PDB entry 1FXH | X-ray diffraction, 1.97 A resolution | chains A and B

Chain A:
Name: Penicillin acylase
Organism: Escherichia coli
Notes: EC 3.5.1.11; fragment: alpha subunit
Reference sequence: P06875 (PAC_ECOLI); residues 1-209 here correspond to UniProt positions 27-235 (UniProt number = residue number + 26)
Chain sequence (209 residues; each row starts with the number of its first residue):
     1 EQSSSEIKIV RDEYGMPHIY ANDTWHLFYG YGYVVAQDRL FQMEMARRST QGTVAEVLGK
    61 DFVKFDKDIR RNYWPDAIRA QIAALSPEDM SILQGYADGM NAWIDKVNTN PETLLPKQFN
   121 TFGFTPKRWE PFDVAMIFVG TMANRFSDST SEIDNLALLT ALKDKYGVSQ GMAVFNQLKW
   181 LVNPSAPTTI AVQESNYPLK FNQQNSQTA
Disordered / not traced: 1-2, 209
Ion coordination: Ca2+: Glu152 (shared with Asp73(B), Val75(B), Asp76(B), Pro205(B) of chain B)
Swiss-Prot annotation at these positions:
  - binding site (Ca(2+)): Glu152

Chain B:
Name: Penicillin acylase
Organism: Escherichia coli
Notes: EC 3.5.1.11; fragment: beta subunit
Reference sequence: P06875 (PAC_ECOLI); residues 1-557 here correspond to UniProt positions 290-846 (UniProt number = residue number + 289)
Chain sequence (557 residues; row label = number of the first residue in the row):
     1 SNMWVIGKSK AQDAKAIMVN GPQFGWYAPA YTYGIGLHGA GYDVTGNTPF AYPGLVFGHN
    61 GVISWGSTAG FGDDVDIFAE RLSAEKPGYY LHNGKWVKML SREETITVKN GQAETFTVWR
   121 TVHGNILQTD QTTQTAYAKS RAWDGKELAS LLAWTHQMKA KNWQEWTQQA AKQALTINWY
   181 YADVNGNIGY VHTGAYPDRQ SGHDPRLPVP GTGKWDWKGL LPFEMNPKVY NPQSGYIANW
   241 ANSPQKDYPA SDLFAFLWGG ADRVTEIDRL LEQKPRLTAD QAWDVIRQTS RQDLNLRLFL
   301 PTLQAATSGL TQSDPRRQLV ETLTRWDGIN LLNDDGKTWQ QPGSAILNVW LTSMLKRTVV
   361 AAVPMPFDKW YSASGYETTQ DGPTGSLNIS VGAKILYEAV QGDKSPIPQA VDLFAGKPQQ
   421 EVVLAALEDT WETLSKRYGN NVSNWKTPAM ALTFRANNFF GVPQAAAEET RHQAEYQNRG
   481 TENDMIVFSP TTSDRPVLAW DVVAPGQSGF IAPDGTVDKH YEDQLKMYEN FGRKSLWLTK
   541 QDVEAHKESQ EVLHVQR
Differences from the reference sequence: engineered mutation Leu148 (Val437 in P06875), Ala241 (Asn530 in P06875)
Ion coordination: Ca2+: Asp73, Val75, Asp76, Pro205, Asp252 (shared with Glu152(A) of chain A)
Residues lining bound ligands: 2-phenylacetic acid (PAC): Ser1, Pro22, Gln23, Phe24, Ser67, Thr68, Ala69, Phe71, Ile177
Swiss-Prot annotation at these positions:
  - active site: Ser1 (Nucleophile)
  - binding site (Ca(2+)): Asp73, Val75, Asp76, Pro205, Asp252

How chain A and chain B interact:
Residue-residue contacts - 359 pairs, chain A then chain B:
  Ser5(A) - Leu553(B)
  Ser5(A) - His554(B)
  Ser5(A) - Val555(B)  hydrogen bond (backbone-backbone)
  Glu6(A) - Val552(B)
  Glu6(A) - Leu553(B)
  Ile7(A) - Glu551(B)
  Ile7(A) - Val552(B)
  Ile7(A) - Leu553(B)  hydrogen bond (backbone-backbone)
  Lys8(A) - Glu551(B)
  Ile9(A) - Ser549(B)
  Ile9(A) - Gln550(B)
  Ile9(A) - Glu551(B)  hydrogen bond (backbone-backbone)
  Ile9(A) - Leu553(B)  hydrophobic
  Val10(A) - Val543(B)  hydrophobic
  Val10(A) - Lys547(B)
  Val10(A) - Ser549(B)
  Arg11(A) - Lys547(B)
  Arg11(A) - Glu548(B)  hydrogen bond (backbone-backbone)
  Arg11(A) - Ser549(B)  hydrogen bond (backbone-backbone)
  Asp12(A) - Trp537(B)
  Asp12(A) - His546(B)
  Asp12(A) - Glu548(B)
  Glu13(A) - His520(B)
  Glu13(A) - His546(B)  salt bridge
  Glu13(A) - Glu548(B)
  Tyr14(A) - Gln507(B)
  Tyr14(A) - His520(B)  hydrogen bond (backbone-side chain)
  Tyr14(A) - Asp523(B)
  Tyr14(A) - Gln524(B)
  Tyr14(A) - Met527(B)
  Tyr14(A) - Lys534(B)
  Gly15(A) - Gln507(B)
  Gly15(A) - His520(B)  hydrogen bond (backbone-side chain)
  Met16(A) - Gly34(B)
  Met16(A) - Ile35(B)
  Met16(A) - Gly36(B)
  Met16(A) - Thr45(B)
  Met16(A) - Gly46(B)
  Met16(A) - Leu536(B)  hydrophobic
  Pro17(A) - Tyr33(B)
  Pro17(A) - Gly34(B)
  Pro17(A) - Ile35(B)
  Pro17(A) - Gly36(B)  hydrogen bond (backbone-backbone)
  Pro17(A) - Gln507(B)
  His18(A) - Gly36(B)
  His18(A) - His38(B)
  His18(A) - Thr45(B)
  His18(A) - Trp537(B)  hydrogen bond (side chain-backbone)
  His18(A) - Val543(B)
  Ile19(A) - Ile35(B)  hydrophobic
  Ile19(A) - Gly36(B)  hydrogen bond (backbone-backbone)
  Ile19(A) - Leu37(B)
  Ile19(A) - His38(B)  hydrogen bond (backbone-backbone)
  Tyr20(A) - His38(B)
  Tyr20(A) - Lys540(B)
  Tyr20(A) - Val543(B)
  Ala21(A) - His38(B)  hydrogen bond (backbone-backbone)
  Ala21(A) - Gly39(B)
  Ala21(A) - Ala40(B)
  Asn22(A) - Ala40(B)
  Asp23(A) - Ala40(B)
  Thr24(A) - Ala40(B)
  Trp25(A) - Val555(B)  hydrophobic
  Trp25(A) - Arg557(B)
  His26(A) - Val555(B)  hydrogen bond (side chain-backbone)
  Leu27(A) - His38(B)
  Leu27(A) - Gly39(B)
  Leu27(A) - Tyr42(B)  hydrophobic
  Phe28(A) - Tyr42(B)  hydrophobic
  Phe28(A) - Pro53(B)
  Tyr29(A) - Leu553(B)  hydrophobic
  Tyr29(A) - Val555(B)
  Tyr31(A) - Tyr33(B)  hydrophobic
  Tyr31(A) - Ile35(B)  hydrophobic
  Tyr31(A) - Thr48(B)
  Tyr31(A) - Ala51(B)  hydrogen bond (side chain-backbone)
  Tyr31(A) - Tyr52(B)  hydrogen bond (side chain-backbone)
  Tyr31(A) - Pro53(B)
  Tyr33(A) - Glu551(B)
  Tyr33(A) - Leu553(B)  hydrophobic
  Val34(A) - Tyr33(B)  hydrogen bond (backbone-side chain)
  Val35(A) - Tyr33(B)  hydrogen bond (backbone-side chain)
  Val35(A) - Ala51(B)  hydrophobic
  Gln37(A) - Phe510(B)
  Gln37(A) - Glu551(B)
  Asp38(A) - Tyr33(B)  hydrogen bond
  Asp38(A) - Gln507(B)
  Asp38(A) - Ser508(B)
  Asp38(A) - Gly509(B)  hydrogen bond (backbone-backbone)
  Asp38(A) - Phe510(B)  hydrogen bond (backbone-backbone)
  Arg39(A) - Ala30(B)  hydrogen bond (side chain-backbone)
  Arg39(A) - Thr32(B)  hydrogen bond (side chain-backbone)
  Arg39(A) - Tyr33(B)
  Arg39(A) - Gly506(B)  hydrogen bond (side chain-backbone)
  Arg39(A) - Gln507(B)  hydrogen bond (side chain-backbone)
  Arg39(A) - Gly509(B)
  Phe41(A) - Gln464(B)
  Phe41(A) - Ala465(B)
  Gln42(A) - Pro29(B)  hydrogen bond (side chain-backbone)
  Gln42(A) - Ala30(B)  hydrogen bond (side chain-backbone)
  Gln42(A) - Gln464(B)  hydrogen bond
  Met43(A) - Phe50(B)
  Met45(A) - Val462(B)  hydrophobic
  Met45(A) - Pro463(B)
  Ala46(A) - Phe50(B)  hydrophobic
  Ser49(A) - Asn458(B)  hydrogen bond
  Ser49(A) - Phe460(B)
  Ser49(A) - Val462(B)
  Thr50(A) - Phe460(B)
  Val54(A) - Val462(B)  hydrophobic
  Ala55(A) - Ile106(B)  hydrophobic
  Ala55(A) - Thr107(B)
  Ala55(A) - Val108(B)
  Ala55(A) - Lys109(B)  hydrogen bond (backbone-backbone)
  Glu56(A) - Thr107(B)  hydrogen bond (backbone-backbone)
  Glu56(A) - Lys109(B)
  Val57(A) - Lys109(B)
  Leu58(A) - Pro463(B)
  Gly59(A) - Val108(B)
  Gly59(A) - Lys109(B)
  Lys60(A) - Val108(B)
  Phe62(A) - Gly461(B)
  Phe62(A) - Pro463(B)
  Val63(A) - Val108(B)  hydrophobic
  Val63(A) - Glu114(B)
  Phe65(A) - Phe460(B)  hydrophobic
  Phe65(A) - Val462(B)  hydrophobic
  Asp66(A) - Ile106(B)
  Lys67(A) - Ile106(B)
  Lys67(A) - Glu114(B)  salt bridge
  Lys67(A) - Phe116(B)
  Ile69(A) - Phe460(B)  hydrophobic
  Arg70(A) - Arg102(B)  hydrogen bond (backbone-side chain)
  Arg70(A) - Glu104(B)  salt bridge
  Arg70(A) - Thr105(B)  hydrogen bond (side chain-backbone)
  Arg70(A) - Ile106(B)
  Arg71(A) - Phe116(B)
  Arg71(A) - Val118(B)
  Arg71(A) - Asn125(B)
  Asn72(A) - Asn125(B)
  Asn72(A) - Lys139(B)
  Asn72(A) - Arg141(B)  hydrogen bond (backbone-side chain)
  Tyr73(A) - Arg102(B)  hydrogen bond (backbone-side chain)
  Tyr73(A) - Asn125(B)
  Trp74(A) - Leu100(B)  hydrophobic
  Trp74(A) - Ser101(B)
  Trp74(A) - Arg102(B)
  Trp74(A) - Val118(B)
  Trp74(A) - Arg120(B)
  Trp74(A) - Asn125(B)
  Pro75(A) - Arg102(B)
  Ile78(A) - Glu147(B)
  Ile78(A) - Leu148(B)
  Gln81(A) - Gly145(B)  hydrogen bond (side chain-backbone)
  Gln81(A) - Lys146(B)
  Gln81(A) - Glu147(B)
  Gln81(A) - Leu148(B)
  Ile82(A) - Leu148(B)
  Leu85(A) - Leu152(B)  hydrophobic
  Asp89(A) - Leu152(B)
  Asp89(A) - His156(B)  salt bridge
  Ser91(A) - Arg557(B)  hydrogen bond
  Ile92(A) - Pro53(B)  hydrophobic
  Ile92(A) - Leu152(B)  hydrophobic
  Gln94(A) - Arg557(B)
  Tyr96(A) - Ala51(B)  hydrogen bond (side chain-backbone)
  Pro111(A) - Pro513(B)
  Glu112(A) - Pro513(B)
  Thr113(A) - Pro513(B)
  Leu114(A) - Phe510(B)
  Leu115(A) - Pro513(B)
  Pro116(A) - Ile511(B)
  Lys117(A) - Ile511(B)  hydrogen bond (backbone-backbone)
  Lys117(A) - Ala512(B)
  Gln118(A) - Glu469(B)  hydrogen bond
  Gln118(A) - Gly509(B)
  Gln118(A) - Ile511(B)
  Phe122(A) - Pro463(B)  hydrophobic
  Phe122(A) - Ala465(B)
  Ala135(A) - Leu148(B)  hydrophobic
  Ala135(A) - Leu151(B)  hydrophobic
  Ile137(A) - Phe50(B)  hydrophobic
  Ile137(A) - Tyr52(B)
  Phe138(A) - Tyr52(B)  hydrophobic
  Phe138(A) - Glu147(B)
  Phe138(A) - Leu151(B)
  Phe138(A) - Trp154(B)  hydrophobic
  Phe138(A) - Leu175(B)  hydrophobic
  Val139(A) - Glu147(B)
  Gly140(A) - Phe460(B)
  Thr141(A) - Phe50(B)
  Thr141(A) - Tyr52(B)  hydrogen bond
  Thr141(A) - Phe459(B)
  Thr141(A) - Phe460(B)
  Met142(A) - Tyr52(B)
  Met142(A) - Trp154(B)  hydrophobic
  Met142(A) - Leu175(B)  hydrophobic
  Ala143(A) - Trp143(B)
  Ala143(A) - Leu175(B)  hydrophobic
  Asn144(A) - Arg141(B)  hydrogen bond
  Asn144(A) - Trp143(B)
  Arg145(A) - Phe459(B)
  Arg145(A) - Phe460(B)
  Phe146(A) - Phe24(B)  hydrophobic
  Phe146(A) - Tyr31(B)
  Ser147(A) - Asp74(B)  hydrogen bond
  Ser147(A) - Val75(B)
  Ser147(A) - Trp143(B)  hydrogen bond (backbone-side chain)
  Ser147(A) - Leu175(B)
  Ser147(A) - Thr176(B)  hydrogen bond (side chain-backbone)
  Asp148(A) - Lys139(B)  salt bridge
  Asp148(A) - Arg141(B)  salt bridge
  Ser149(A) - Val75(B)
  Ser149(A) - Leu253(B)
  Thr150(A) - Val75(B)
  Thr150(A) - Asp252(B)  hydrogen bond
  Thr150(A) - Leu253(B)
  Ser151(A) - Asp252(B)  hydrogen bond (backbone-side chain)
  Ser151(A) - Leu253(B)
  Ser151(A) - Phe254(B)  hydrogen bond (side chain-backbone)
  Glu152(A) - Val75(B)
  Glu152(A) - Asp76(B)
  Glu152(A) - Ile77(B)  hydrogen bond (side chain-backbone)
  Glu152(A) - Pro205(B)
  Glu152(A) - Arg206(B)
  Glu152(A) - Leu207(B)
  Glu152(A) - Pro208(B)
  Glu152(A) - Asp252(B)
  Ile153(A) - Ile77(B)  hydrophobic
  Ile153(A) - Leu127(B)  hydrophobic
  Ile153(A) - Tyr137(B)  hydrophobic
  Asp154(A) - Phe254(B)
  Asp154(A) - Trp370(B)
  Asn155(A) - Arg206(B)
  Asn155(A) - Leu207(B)
  Asn155(A) - Asp252(B)
  Asn155(A) - Phe254(B)
  Leu156(A) - Leu207(B)
  Leu156(A) - Pro208(B)
  Ala157(A) - Phe367(B)  hydrophobic
  Leu158(A) - Val363(B)  hydrophobic
  Leu158(A) - Phe367(B)
  Leu158(A) - Trp370(B)  hydrophobic
  Leu158(A) - Tyr371(B)
  Leu159(A) - Leu207(B)  hydrophobic
  Ala161(A) - Pro364(B)  hydrophobic
  Ala161(A) - Phe367(B)  hydrophobic
  Leu162(A) - Pro364(B)
  Lys165(A) - Ala362(B)
  Tyr166(A) - Ala362(B)  hydrogen bond (side chain-backbone)
  Tyr166(A) - Val411(B)  hydrophobic
  Gln170(A) - Ala410(B)
  Gln170(A) - Val411(B)
  Met172(A) - Arg206(B)
  Ala173(A) - Ala410(B)  hydrophobic
  Val174(A) - Ala410(B)
  Val174(A) - Val411(B)  hydrophobic
  Phe175(A) - Arg206(B)
  Asn176(A) - Arg206(B)  hydrogen bond
  Gln177(A) - Ile407(B)
  Gln177(A) - Pro408(B)
  Gln177(A) - Gln409(B)  hydrogen bond
  Gln177(A) - Ala410(B)  hydrogen bond (side chain-backbone)
  Gln177(A) - Val411(B)  hydrogen bond (side chain-backbone)
  Gln177(A) - Leu413(B)
  Leu178(A) - Leu257(B)
  Leu178(A) - Val363(B)  hydrophobic
  Leu178(A) - Tyr371(B)
  Leu178(A) - Ile395(B)
  Lys179(A) - Arg206(B)  hydrogen bond (backbone-side chain)
  Lys179(A) - Ser251(B)  hydrogen bond (side chain-backbone)
  Lys179(A) - Asp252(B)
  Lys179(A) - Leu253(B)  hydrogen bond (side chain-backbone)
  Lys179(A) - Phe256(B)  hydrogen bond (side chain-backbone)
  Lys179(A) - Leu257(B)
  Trp180(A) - Leu257(B)  hydrophobic
  Trp180(A) - Trp258(B)  hydrogen bond (side chain-backbone)
  Trp180(A) - Gly259(B)
  Trp180(A) - Glu398(B)
  Trp180(A) - Ile407(B)  hydrophobic
  Leu181(A) - Pro205(B)  hydrophobic
  Leu181(A) - Arg206(B)
  Leu181(A) - Pro249(B)
  Val182(A) - Asp247(B)
  Val182(A) - Pro249(B)  hydrophobic
  Asn183(A) - Trp258(B)
  Asn183(A) - Gly259(B)
  Asn183(A) - Gly260(B)
  Asn183(A) - Glu398(B)  hydrogen bond
  Asn183(A) - Pro406(B)
  Asn183(A) - Ile407(B)
  Pro184(A) - Pro406(B)  hydrophobic
  Ser185(A) - Gly260(B)  hydrogen bond (side chain-backbone)
  Ser185(A) - Pro406(B)
  Ala186(A) - Trp258(B)
  Ala186(A) - Gly259(B)
  Pro187(A) - Asn242(B)  hydrogen bond (backbone-side chain)
  Pro187(A) - Ser243(B)
  Pro187(A) - Gly259(B)
  Pro187(A) - Gly260(B)
  Pro187(A) - Asp262(B)
  Pro187(A) - Val264(B)  hydrophobic
  Pro187(A) - Thr265(B)
  Thr188(A) - Asn242(B)
  Thr188(A) - Ser243(B)
  Thr188(A) - Pro244(B)
  Thr188(A) - Gln245(B)
  Thr188(A) - Lys246(B)
  Thr189(A) - Tyr190(B)
  Thr189(A) - Ile237(B)
  Thr189(A) - Ala238(B)  hydrogen bond (side chain-backbone)
  Thr189(A) - Asn239(B)  hydrogen bond
  Thr189(A) - Asn242(B)  hydrogen bond
  Thr189(A) - Ser243(B)  hydrogen bond (backbone-backbone)
  Thr189(A) - Pro244(B)  hydrogen bond (backbone-backbone)
  Ile190(A) - Tyr190(B)  hydrophobic
  Ile190(A) - Pro227(B)
  Ile190(A) - Lys228(B)
  Ile190(A) - Val229(B)  hydrophobic
  Ile190(A) - Pro244(B)  hydrogen bond (backbone-backbone)
  Val192(A) - Lys246(B)
  Gln193(A) - Gln233(B)
  Glu194(A) - Val229(B)
  Glu194(A) - Pro232(B)
  Glu194(A) - Gln233(B)  hydrogen bond (side chain-backbone)
  Ser195(A) - Gln245(B)  hydrogen bond
  Asn196(A) - Gln245(B)
  Asn196(A) - Lys246(B)
  Asn196(A) - Asp247(B)  hydrogen bond
  Tyr197(A) - Leu221(B)
  Tyr197(A) - Met225(B)
  Tyr197(A) - Gln245(B)  hydrogen bond (backbone-side chain)
  Tyr197(A) - Lys246(B)  hydrogen bond (backbone-backbone)
  Tyr197(A) - Asp247(B)
  Tyr197(A) - Tyr248(B)  hydrophobic
  Tyr197(A) - Pro249(B)
  Pro198(A) - Met225(B)  hydrophobic
  Leu199(A) - Leu221(B)  hydrophobic
  Leu199(A) - Met225(B)
  Phe201(A) - Arg199(B)
  Phe201(A) - Pro205(B)
  Phe201(A) - Pro249(B)  hydrophobic
  Asn202(A) - Gly202(B)
  Asn202(A) - Asp204(B)
  Gln203(A) - Asp204(B)
  Gln203(A) - Arg206(B)  hydrogen bond (backbone-side chain)
  Gln204(A) - Asp204(B)  hydrogen bond (backbone-side chain)
  Asn205(A) - Asp204(B)  hydrogen bond (backbone-side chain)
  Asn205(A) - Leu207(B)
  Ser206(A) - Gly202(B)  hydrogen bond (backbone-backbone)
  Ser206(A) - Trp215(B)
  Gln207(A) - Gly202(B)  hydrogen bond (side chain-backbone)
  Gln207(A) - His203(B)
  Gln207(A) - Asp204(B)
  Gln207(A) - Leu207(B)
  Gln207(A) - Pro208(B)
  Gln207(A) - Val209(B)
  Gln207(A) - Pro210(B)
  Gln207(A) - Trp215(B)
Other interface residues (no listed pair), chain A (145 interface residues in all): Ser3, Gly52, Leu93, Lys106, Val134, Lys200
Other interface residues (no listed pair), chain B (162 interface residues in all): Val56, Trp119, Ala149, Ser150, Thr155, Ile177, Ala250, Val359, Lys394, Ala466, Val503, Gly515, Ala545, Gln556

Summary:
145 residues of chain A face 162 of chain B across their interface, with 77 hydrogen bonds and 6 salt bridges.
Polar contacts include Glu13(A)-His546(B), Lys67(A)-Glu114(B) and Arg70(A)-Glu104(B). Chain B binds
2-phenylacetic acid.
Here chain A is Penicillin acylase and chain B is Penicillin acylase, both from Escherichia coli. Entry 1FXH
(Mutant of penicillin acylase impaired in catalysis with phenylacetic acid in the active site) was determined
by X-ray diffraction, deposited together with 1FXV.
